Entry 9CRV (electron microscopy, 3.18 A resolution); this record covers chains C and D of the 7 polymer chains in the assembly.

# Chain C
Name: Gamma-aminobutyric acid receptor subunit gamma-2
From: Homo sapiens
UniProt: P18507 (GBRG2_HUMAN); residues 1-436 here correspond to UniProt positions 40-475 (UniProt number = residue number + 39)
Amino-acid sequence (436 residues; numbered 1 to 436; the number before each row is that of its first residue):
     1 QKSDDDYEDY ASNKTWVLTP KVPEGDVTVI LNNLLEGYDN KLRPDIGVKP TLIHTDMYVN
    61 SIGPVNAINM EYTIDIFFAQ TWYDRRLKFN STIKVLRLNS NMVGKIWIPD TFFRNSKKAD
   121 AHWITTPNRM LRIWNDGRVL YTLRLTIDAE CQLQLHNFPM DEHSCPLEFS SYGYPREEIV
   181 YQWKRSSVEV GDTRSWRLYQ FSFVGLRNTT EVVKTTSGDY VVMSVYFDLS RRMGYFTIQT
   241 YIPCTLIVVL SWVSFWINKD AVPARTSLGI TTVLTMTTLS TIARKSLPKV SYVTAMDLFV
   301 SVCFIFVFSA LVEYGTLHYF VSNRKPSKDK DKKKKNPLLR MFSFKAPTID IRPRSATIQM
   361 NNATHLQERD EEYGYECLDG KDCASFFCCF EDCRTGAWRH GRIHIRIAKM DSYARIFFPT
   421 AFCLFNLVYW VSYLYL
Disordered / not traced: 1-23, 323-409, 435-436
Cystine bridges: Cys151-Cys165
Covalently attached groups: N-acetylglucosamine (NAG) linked to Asn208
Curated features (UniProtKB/Swiss-Prot):
  - region: Arg394 to Asp411 (Interaction with GABARAP)
  - glycosylation (N-linked (GlcNAc...) asparagine): Asn13, Asn90, Asn208

# Chain D
Name: Gamma-aminobutyric acid receptor subunit beta-2
From: Homo sapiens
UniProt: P47870 (GBRB2_HUMAN); residues 1-488 here correspond to UniProt positions 25-512 (UniProt number = residue number + 24)
Amino-acid sequence (488 residues; row label = number of the first residue in the row):
     1 QSVNDPSNMS LVKETVDRLL KGYDIRLRPD FGGPPVAVGM NIDIASIDMV SEVNMDYTLT
    61 MYFQQAWRDK RLSYNVIPLN LTLDNRVADQ LWVPDTYFLN DKKSFVHGVT VKNRMIRLHP
   121 DGTVLYGLRI TTTAACMMDL RRYPLDEQNC TLEIESYGYT TDDIEFYWRG DDNAVTGVTK
   181 IELPQFSIVD YKLITKKVVF STGSYPRLSL SFKLKRNIGY FILQTYMPSI LITILSWVSF
   241 WINYDASAAR VALGITTVLT MTTINTHLRE TLPKIPYVKA IDMYLMGCFV FVFMALLEYA
   301 LVNYIFFGRG PQRQKKAAEK AASANNEKMR LDVNKIFYKD IKQNGTQYRS LWDPTGNLSP
   361 TRRTTNYDFS LYTMDPHENI LLSTLEIKNE MATSEAVMGL GDPRSTMLAY DASSIQYRKA
   421 GLPRHSFGRN ALERHVAQKK SRLRRRASQL KITIPDLTDV NAIDRWSRIF FPVVFSFFNI
   481 VYWLYYVN
Disordered / not traced: 1-7, 308-460, 488
Cystine bridges: Cys136-Cys150
Covalently attached groups: N-acetylglucosamine (NAG) linked to Asn80; glycan linked to Asn149
Ligand contacts: gamma-amino-butanoic acid (ABU): Tyr97, Glu155, Ser156, Tyr157, Phe200, Thr202, Tyr205
Curated features (UniProtKB/Swiss-Prot):
  - binding site (histamine): Tyr97, Ser156, Tyr157, Thr202
  - binding site (4-aminobutanoate): Tyr157, Thr202
  - modified residue: Tyr417 (Phosphotyrosine)
  - glycosylation (N-linked (GlcNAc...) asparagine): Asn8, Asn80, Asn149

# How chain C and chain D interact
Pairs across the interface (83):
  Gly37(C) - Lys13(D)  hydrogen bond (backbone-side chain)
  Asp39(C) - Lys13(D)
  Asp39(C) - Asp17(D)
  Asn40(C) - Asp84(D)
  Asn40(C) - Arg86(D)  hydrogen bond
  Lys41(C) - Val16(D)
  Lys41(C) - Leu83(D)
  Lys41(C) - Asp84(D)  hydrogen bond (backbone-backbone)
  Lys41(C) - Val87(D)
  Leu42(C) - Leu83(D)  hydrophobic
  Arg43(C) - Met9(D)
  Pro44(C) - Met9(D)  hydrophobic
  Asp45(C) - Met9(D)
  Ile46(C) - Met9(D)  hydrophobic
  Ile46(C) - Val12(D)  hydrophobic
  Gly47(C) - Asn8(D)  hydrogen bond (backbone-side chain)
  Asn69(C) - Met49(D)
  Arg86(C) - Met9(D)
  Pro109(C) - Thr110(D)
  Asp110(C) - Val111(D)
  Thr111(C) - Val109(D)
  Thr111(C) - Thr110(D)  hydrogen bond (backbone-backbone)
  Phe112(C) - Tyr62(D)
  Phe112(C) - Val109(D)
  Phe112(C) - Asn113(D)
  Phe112(C) - Arg129(D)
  Phe113(C) - Val109(D)  hydrophobic
  Phe113(C) - Arg129(D)  hydrogen bond (backbone-side chain)
  Arg114(C) - Tyr62(D)
  Ser116(C) - Arg129(D)  hydrogen bond (backbone-side chain)
  Lys117(C) - Asp48(D)
  Lys117(C) - Phe105(D)
  Lys117(C) - His107(D)
  Ala119(C) - Val109(D)
  Asp120(C) - Val109(D)
  Arg129(C) - Thr110(D)
  Leu145(C) - Val109(D)  hydrophobic
  Glu150(C) - Ser46(D)
  Gln152(C) - Glu182(D)
  Tyr172(C) - Tyr62(D)
  Tyr172(C) - Arg114(D)
  Tyr172(C) - Met115(D)  hydrophobic
  Tyr172(C) - Gly127(D)
  Tyr172(C) - Leu128(D)  hydrogen bond (side chain-backbone)
  Tyr172(C) - Arg129(D)  hydrogen bond (side chain-backbone)
  Gly173(C) - Thr82(D)
  Gly173(C) - Met115(D)
  Gly173(C) - Arg117(D)  hydrogen bond (backbone-side chain)
  Tyr174(C) - Thr82(D)
  Tyr174(C) - Asp84(D)
  Glu178(C) - Thr82(D)
  Thr216(C) - Gln64(D)
  Ser217(C) - Arg117(D)  hydrogen bond (backbone-side chain)
  Tyr220(C) - Met115(D)
  Tyr220(C) - Arg117(D)  hydrogen bond
  Val262(C) - Ala249(D)  hydrophobic
  Pro263(C) - Ala248(D)  hydrophobic
  Thr266(C) - Ala249(D)
  Ile270(C) - Ala252(D)
  Ile270(C) - Leu253(D)  hydrophobic
  Ile270(C) - Thr256(D)
  Val273(C) - Leu235(D)  hydrophobic
  Leu274(C) - Thr256(D)
  Ser280(C) - Gln224(D)  hydrogen bond
  Thr281(C) - Gln224(D)
  Thr281(C) - His267(D)
  Arg284(C) - Tyr220(D)
  Arg284(C) - Gln224(D)
  Lys289(C) - Pro184(D)
  Lys289(C) - Gln185(D)
  Lys289(C) - Tyr220(D)  hydrogen bond
  Val290(C) - Pro184(D)  hydrophobic
  Val290(C) - Tyr220(D)
  Ser291(C) - Pro184(D)
  Ser291(C) - Gly219(D)
  Phe304(C) - Leu231(D)  hydrophobic
  Phe308(C) - Leu231(D)  hydrophobic
  Phe308(C) - Ile234(D)  hydrophobic
  Phe308(C) - Leu235(D)  hydrophobic
  Tyr319(C) - Val238(D)
  Tyr319(C) - Trp241(D)
  Tyr319(C) - Ile242(D)  hydrogen bond (side chain-backbone)
  Ser322(C) - Asn243(D)  hydrogen bond
Also at the interface, not in a pair above, chain C (59 interface residues in all): Phe78, Gly104, Ile106, Trp107, Ile108, Lys118, Ala121, Leu143, Thr277, His318
Also at the interface, not in a pair above, chain D (54 interface residues in all): Leu79, Arg169, Asn217, Phe221, Leu223, Pro228, Ala246

# Summary
59 residues of chain C and 54 residues of chain D are in contact, with 16 hydrogen bonds. Polar contacts
include Gly37(C)-Lys13(D), Asn40(C)-Arg86(D) and Gly47(C)-Asn8(D). Ligands of chain D: gamma-amino-butanoic
acid. N-acetylglucosamine is covalently linked to Asn208(C). Covalently linked N-acetylglucosamine: at
Asn80(D).
Here chain C is Gamma-aminobutyric acid receptor subunit gamma-2 and chain D is Gamma-aminobutyric acid
receptor subunit beta-2, both from Homo sapiens. Entry 9CRV (Native human GABAA receptor of
beta2-alpha1-gamma2-beta2-alpha2 assembly) was determined by electron microscopy, deposited together with
9CRS, 9CSB, 9CT0, 9CTJ, 9CTP, 9CTV and 6 further entries.
